8CO6 - chains A and B of the 29 polymer chains in the assembly; structure by electron microscopy, 4.70 A resolution (low resolution: residue-level contacts below are approximate; hydrogen-bond / salt-bridge calls are withheld).

[Chain A (and B)]
Name: Outer capsid protein VP4
Source organism: Rotavirus A
Notes: chain B of this document is another copy of the same molecule, construct and numbering; everything in this record applies to it too
UniProt: A0A1Q2TSK9 (A0A1Q2TSK9_9VIRU); numbering as in UniProt (aligned over 1-776)
Amino-acid sequence (776 residues; numbered 1 to 776; the number before each row is that of its first residue):
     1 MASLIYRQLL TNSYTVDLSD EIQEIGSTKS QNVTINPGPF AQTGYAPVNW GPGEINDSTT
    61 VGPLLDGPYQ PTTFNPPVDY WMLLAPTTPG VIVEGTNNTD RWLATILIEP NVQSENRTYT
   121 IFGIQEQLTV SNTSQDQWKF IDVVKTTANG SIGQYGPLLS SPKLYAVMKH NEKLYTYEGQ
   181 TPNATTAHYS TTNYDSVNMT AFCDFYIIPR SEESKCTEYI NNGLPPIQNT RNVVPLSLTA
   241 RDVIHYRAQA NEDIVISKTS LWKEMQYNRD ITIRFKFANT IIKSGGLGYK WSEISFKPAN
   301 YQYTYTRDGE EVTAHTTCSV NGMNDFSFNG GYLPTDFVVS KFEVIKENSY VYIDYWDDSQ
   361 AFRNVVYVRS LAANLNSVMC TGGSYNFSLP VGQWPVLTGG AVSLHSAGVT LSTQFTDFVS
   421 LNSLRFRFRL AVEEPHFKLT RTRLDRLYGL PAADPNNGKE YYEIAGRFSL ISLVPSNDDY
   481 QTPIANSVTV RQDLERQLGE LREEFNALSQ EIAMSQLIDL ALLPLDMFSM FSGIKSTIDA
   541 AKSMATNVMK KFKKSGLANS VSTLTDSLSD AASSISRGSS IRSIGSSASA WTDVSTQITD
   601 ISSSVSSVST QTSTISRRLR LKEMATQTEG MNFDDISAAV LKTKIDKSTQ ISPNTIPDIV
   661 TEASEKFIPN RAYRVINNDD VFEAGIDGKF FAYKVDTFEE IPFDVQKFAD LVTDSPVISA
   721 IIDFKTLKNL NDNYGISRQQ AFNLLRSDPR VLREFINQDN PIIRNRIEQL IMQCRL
Disordered / not traced: 1, 225-249, 478-493, 597-604 (chain B: 225-249, 599-605)
Sequence notes: conflict Thr185 (Arg in A0A1Q2TSK9), Met323 (Val in A0A1Q2TSK9), Ser737 (Thr in A0A1Q2TSK9), Arg738 (Lys in A0A1Q2TSK9)

[How chain A and chain B interact]
Contacting residue pairs - 186 pairs, chain A then chain B:
  Leu10(A) - Phe528(B)
  Thr11(A) - Asp526(B)
  Thr11(A) - Met527(B)
  Asn12(A) - Asn12(B)
  Tyr14(A) - Asn12(B)
  Tyr14(A) - Thr15(B)
  Tyr14(A) - Ser543(B)
  Tyr14(A) - Met549(B)
  Asp17(A) - Ala541(B)
  Asp17(A) - Lys542(B)
  Asp17(A) - Ser543(B)
  Leu18(A) - Leu18(B)
  Ile22(A) - Ile22(B)
  Ile25(A) - Gly26(B)
  Ile25(A) - Gln31(B)
  Thr28(A) - Asn32(B)
  Lys29(A) - Val33(B)
  Ser30(A) - Thr34(B)
  Ser30(A) - Asn36(B)
  Gln31(A) - Thr34(B)
  Gln31(A) - Ile35(B)
  Gln31(A) - Asn36(B)
  Gln31(A) - Pro483(B)
  Gln31(A) - Ala485(B)
  Asn32(A) - Asn36(B)
  Val33(A) - Asn36(B)
  Val33(A) - Gly38(B)
  Val33(A) - Gln481(B)
  Val33(A) - Thr482(B)
  Val33(A) - Pro483(B)
  Thr34(A) - Gln481(B)
  Thr34(A) - Thr482(B)
  Thr34(A) - Ile484(B)
  Ile35(A) - Gly38(B)
  Ile35(A) - Pro39(B)
  Ile35(A) - Phe40(B)
  Asn36(A) - Tyr480(B)
  Pro37(A) - Tyr480(B)
  Thr43(A) - Arg369(B)
  Gly44(A) - Arg369(B)
  Glu54(A) - Arg427(B)
  Glu54(A) - Arg429(B)
  Ile55(A) - Arg427(B)
  Asn56(A) - Asn321(B)
  Asp57(A) - Asn56(B)
  Asp57(A) - Asn321(B)
  Ser58(A) - Ser58(B)
  Thr59(A) - Gly322(B)
  Thr59(A) - Met323(B)
  Thr59(A) - Asn324(B)
  Thr59(A) - Asp325(B)
  Thr60(A) - Asp325(B)
  Val61(A) - Asp325(B)
  Val61(A) - Phe326(B)
  Pro63(A) - Ser327(B)
  Gly67(A) - Tyr332(B)
  Pro68(A) - Asn329(B)
  Pro68(A) - Gly330(B)
  Pro68(A) - Gly331(B)
  Pro68(A) - Tyr332(B)
  Gln70(A) - Gln70(B)
  Gln70(A) - Thr72(B)
  Gln70(A) - Leu333(B)
  Tyr206(A) - Arg443(B)
  Ala250(A) - Asn268(B)
  Asn251(A) - Asn268(B)
  Asn251(A) - Asp308(B)
  Asp253(A) - Gln266(B)
  Asp253(A) - Tyr267(B)
  Ile254(A) - Met265(B)
  Ile254(A) - Gln266(B)
  Val255(A) - Glu264(B)
  Val255(A) - Met265(B)
  Ile256(A) - Glu264(B)
  Ile256(A) - Gln266(B)
  Ile256(A) - Ile471(B)
  Ser257(A) - Glu264(B)
  Thr259(A) - Leu261(B)
  Thr259(A) - Trp262(B)
  Ser260(A) - Trp262(B)
  Ser260(A) - Leu473(B)
  Leu261(A) - Thr259(B)
  Trp262(A) - Thr259(B)
  Trp262(A) - Ser260(B)
  Trp262(A) - Trp262(B)
  Trp262(A) - Leu473(B)
  Glu264(A) - Ala41(B)
  Glu264(A) - Ser257(B)
  Met265(A) - Val255(B)
  Gln266(A) - Glu252(B)
  Gln266(A) - Asp253(B)
  Gln266(A) - Ile254(B)
  Tyr267(A) - Glu252(B)
  Asn268(A) - Ala250(B)
  Asn268(A) - Glu252(B)
  Arg269(A) - Ala250(B)
  Arg269(A) - Asn251(B)
  Arg307(A) - Ala250(B)
  Asp308(A) - Ala250(B)
  Met323(A) - Ser58(B)
  Asn324(A) - Thr59(B)
  Asp325(A) - Ser58(B)
  Asp325(A) - Thr59(B)
  Asp325(A) - Thr60(B)
  Asp325(A) - Val61(B)
  Phe326(A) - Leu65(B)
  Ser327(A) - Leu65(B)
  Asn329(A) - Gly67(B)
  Asn329(A) - Pro68(B)
  Gly330(A) - Pro68(B)
  Gly331(A) - Pro68(B)
  Tyr332(A) - Gly67(B)
  Tyr332(A) - Pro68(B)
  Tyr332(A) - Tyr69(B)
  Tyr332(A) - Gln70(B)
  Tyr332(A) - Tyr332(B)
  Lys341(A) - Val61(B)
  Lys341(A) - Ser340(B)
  Lys341(A) - Lys341(B)
  Asn348(A) - Asn56(B)
  Tyr367(A) - Arg369(B)
  Val368(A) - Tyr367(B)
  Val368(A) - Thr413(B)
  Val368(A) - Phe415(B)
  Arg369(A) - Gly44(B)
  Arg369(A) - Ala46(B)
  Arg369(A) - Ser420(B)
  Ser370(A) - Phe415(B)
  Ser370(A) - Phe418(B)
  Leu371(A) - Phe415(B)
  Ala372(A) - Phe418(B)
  Val409(A) - Thr413(B)
  Val409(A) - Phe415(B)
  Thr410(A) - Ser412(B)
  Leu411(A) - Thr413(B)
  Leu411(A) - Phe415(B)
  Ser412(A) - Leu411(B)
  Ser412(A) - Arg425(B)
  Gln414(A) - Gly408(B)
  Gln414(A) - Thr410(B)
  Gln414(A) - Arg427(B)
  Gln414(A) - Arg429(B)
  Phe415(A) - Val368(B)
  Phe415(A) - Arg369(B)
  Phe415(A) - Gly408(B)
  Phe415(A) - Val409(B)
  Thr416(A) - Gly408(B)
  Asp417(A) - Leu371(B)
  Arg427(A) - Glu54(B)
  Arg427(A) - Gln414(B)
  Arg427(A) - Phe415(B)
  Leu444(A) - Leu65(B)
  Ala558(A) - Phe528(B)
  Val561(A) - Phe528(B)
  Ser562(A) - Ser532(B)
  Thr565(A) - Ser532(B)
  Asp566(A) - Ser532(B)
  Leu568(A) - Leu520(B)
  Leu568(A) - Leu523(B)
  Ser569(A) - Leu520(B)
  Ala571(A) - Gln516(B)
  Ala572(A) - Ile512(B)
  Ala572(A) - Ala513(B)
  Ala572(A) - Gln516(B)
  Ala572(A) - Thr643(B)
  Ser573(A) - Lys647(B)
  Ile575(A) - Glu511(B)
  Ile575(A) - Ile512(B)
  Ile575(A) - Ala513(B)
  Ser586(A) - Asn757(B)
  Ser587(A) - Gln516(B)
  Ser587(A) - Asn757(B)
  Ala588(A) - Gln516(B)
  Ser589(A) - Asp519(B)
  Ser589(A) - Arg753(B)
  Ala625(A) - Leu523(B)
  Ala625(A) - Pro524(B)
  Thr626(A) - Pro524(B)
  Gln627(A) - Leu522(B)
  Asp710(A) - Arg753(B)
  Thr713(A) - Asp519(B)
  Thr713(A) - Leu522(B)
  Thr713(A) - Arg753(B)
  Asp714(A) - Pro749(B)
  Asp714(A) - Arg750(B)
  Asp714(A) - Arg753(B)
Other interface residues (no listed pair), chain A (118 interface residues in all): Glu21, Gly26, Ser27, Asp66, Leu224, Glu252, Lys263, Gly322, Ser349, Gly408, Thr413, Arg425, Arg443, Ile471, Lys553, Ser576, Trp591, Ser715
Other interface residues (no listed pair), chain B (128 interface residues in all): Gln8, Lys29, Pro37, Gly62, Asp66, Leu224, Ile256, Lys258, Lys263, Arg269, Asp270, Tyr352, Val419, Arg467, Asp478, Leu517, Ser529, Gly533, Ala545

[Overview]
118 residues of chain A face 128 of chain B across their interface.
Chain A and chain B are both Outer capsid protein VP4 (Rotavirus A); the structure, Subtomogram average of
Immature Rotavirus TLP penton, was determined by electron microscopy together with 8BP8 and 8COA from the same
study.
